Entry 6WE9 (X-ray diffraction, 1.59 A resolution); this record covers chains C and F.

# Chain C
Protein: YTH domain-containing protein 1
Organism: Homo sapiens
Reference sequence: Q96MU7 (YTDC1_HUMAN); residue numbers follow UniProt; this construct covers 345-509
Sequence (166 residues; each row starts with the number of its first residue):
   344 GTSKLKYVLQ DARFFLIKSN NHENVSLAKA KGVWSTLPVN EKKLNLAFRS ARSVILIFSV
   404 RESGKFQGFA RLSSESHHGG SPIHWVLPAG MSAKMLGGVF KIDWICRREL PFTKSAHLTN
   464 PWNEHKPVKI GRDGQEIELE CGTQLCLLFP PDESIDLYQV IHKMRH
Unresolved in the structure: 508-509
Sequence notes: expression tag (344)
Curated features (UniProtKB/Swiss-Prot):
  - binding site (RNA): Lys-361 to Asn-363, Trp-377, Ser-378, Trp-428, Asp-476
  - modified residue (Phosphoserine): Ser-424, Ser-435
  - mutagenesis: Lys-361 (K361L: Does not affect ability to influence alternative splice site selection), Ser-362 (S362A: Does not affect ability to influence alternative splice site selection), Asn-367 (N367D: Abolished binding to N6-methyladenosine (m6A)-containing RNAs), Trp-377 (W377A: Abolishes binding to N6-methyladenosine (m6A)-containing RNAs. Abolishes binding to m6A-containing mRNAs; when associated with A-428 ...), Leu-380 (L380T: Reduced binding to N6-methyladenosine (m6A)-containing RNAs), Leu-387 (L387E: Does not affect ability to influence alternative splice site selection), Leu-399 (L399E: Does not affect ability to influence alternative splice site selection), Phe-401 (F401D: Does not affect ability to influence alternative splice site selection), Ser-402 (S402A: Does not affect ability to influence alternative splice site selection), Phe-409 (F409D: Abolishes RNA-binding and ability to influence alternative splice site selection), Gly-411 (G411I: Abolishes RNA-binding and ability to influence alternative splice site selection), Trp-428 (W428A: Abolishes binding to N6-methyladenosine (m6A)-containing RNAs. Abolishes binding to m6A-containing mRNAs; when associated with A-377 ...), 5 further mutagenesis entries in UniProt

# Chain F
Molecule: 11-nt DNA strand
Sequence (11 nucleotides; each row starts with the number of its first residue):
     1 CGCGGXCTCT G
Unresolved in the structure: 10-11
Modified positions: 6MA (N6-methyl-deoxy-adenosine-5'-monophosphate) at position 6

# Interface between chain C and chain F
Pairs across the interface (27; chain C residue first):
  Lys-361(C) with 6MA_6(F), sugar contact; DC7(F), hydrogen bond to the phosphate; DT8(F), salt bridge to the phosphate
  Ser-362(C) with 6MA_6(F), base contact
  Asn-363(C) with 6MA_6(F), sugar contact
  Asn-367(C) with 6MA_6(F), base contact
  Trp-377(C) with 6MA_6(F), base contact
  Ser-378(C) with 6MA_6(F), base contact
  Thr-379(C) with 6MA_6(F), base contact
  Arg-404(C) with DT8(F), phosphate contact
  Glu-405(C) with DT8(F), hydrogen bond to the phosphate
  Pro-431(C) with 6MA_6(F), base contact
  Ala-432(C) with DG5(F), sugar contact
  Gly-433(C) with DG4(F), sugar contact; DG5(F), sugar contact
  Met-438(C) with DG4(F), base contact; DG5(F), base contact
  Phe-455(C) with DT8(F), sugar contact; DC9(F), phosphate contact
  Lys-472(C) with DT8(F), sugar contact; DC9(F), hydrogen bond to the phosphate
  Ile-473(C) with DC7(F), base contact; DT8(F), sugar contact
  Gly-474(C) with DC7(F), hydrogen bond to the base
  Arg-475(C) with DC7(F), phosphate contact
  Asp-476(C) with 6MA_6(F), base contact; DC7(F), hydrogen bond to the phosphate
Interface residues without a listed pair, chain C (25 interface residues in all): Leu-380, Ser-402, Val-403, Gly-407, Met-434, Leu-439

# In short
25 residues of chain C face 6 of chain F across their interface; the contacts include 5 hydrogen bonds and 1
salt bridge. Among the polar pairs are Gly-474(C)/DC7(F), Lys-361(C)/DC7(F) and Glu-405(C)/DT8(F). UniProt
lists 7 RNA-binding residues and 17 mutagenesis sites on chain C.
Chain C is YTH domain-containing protein 1 (Homo sapiens) and chain F is an 11-nt DNA strand; the structure,
YTH domain of human YTHDC1 with 11mer ssDNA Containing N6mA, was determined by X-ray diffraction together with
6WE8 and 6WEA from the same study.
